PDB entry 1EWQ | X-ray diffraction, 2.20 A resolution | chains C and A of the 4 polymer chains in the assembly

# Chain C
Molecule: 23-nt DNA strand
Sequence (23 nucleotides; numbered 1901 to 1923; the number before each row is that of its first residue):
  1901 GCGACGCTAG CGTGCGGCTC GTC

# Chain A
Molecule: DNA mismatch repair protein muts
Organism: Thermus aquaticus
UniProt: Q56215 (MUTS_THEAQ); numbering as in UniProt (aligned over 1-765)
Chain sequence (765 residues; numbered 1 to 765; the number before each row is that of its first residue):
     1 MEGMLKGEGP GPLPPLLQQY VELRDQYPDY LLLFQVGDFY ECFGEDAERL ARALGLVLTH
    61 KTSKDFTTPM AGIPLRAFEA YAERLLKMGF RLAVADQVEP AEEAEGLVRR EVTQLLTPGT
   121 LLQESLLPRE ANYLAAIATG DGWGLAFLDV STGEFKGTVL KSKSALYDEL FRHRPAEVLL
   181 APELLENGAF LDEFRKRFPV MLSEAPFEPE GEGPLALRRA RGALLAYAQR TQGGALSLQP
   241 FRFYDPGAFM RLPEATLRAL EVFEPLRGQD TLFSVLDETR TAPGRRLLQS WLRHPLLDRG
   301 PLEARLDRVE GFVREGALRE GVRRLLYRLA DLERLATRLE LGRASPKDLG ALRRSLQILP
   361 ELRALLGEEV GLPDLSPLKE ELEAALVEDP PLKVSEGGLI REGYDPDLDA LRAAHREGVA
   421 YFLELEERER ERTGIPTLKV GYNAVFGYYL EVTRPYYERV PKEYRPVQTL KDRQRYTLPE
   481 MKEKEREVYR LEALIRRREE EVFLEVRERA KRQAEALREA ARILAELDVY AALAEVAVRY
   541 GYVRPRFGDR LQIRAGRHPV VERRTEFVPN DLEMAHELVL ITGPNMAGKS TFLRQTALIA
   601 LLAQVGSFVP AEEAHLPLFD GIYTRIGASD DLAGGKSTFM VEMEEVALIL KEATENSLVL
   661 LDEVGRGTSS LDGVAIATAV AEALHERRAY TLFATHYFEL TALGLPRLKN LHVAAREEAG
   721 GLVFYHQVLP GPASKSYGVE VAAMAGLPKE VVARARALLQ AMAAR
Disordered / not traced: 629-634
Modified residues: Mse1, Mse4, Mse70, Mse88, Mse201, Mse250, Mse481, Mse574, Mse586, Mse640, Mse643, Mse744, Mse762 (selenomethionine; parent Met)
Differences from the reference sequence: engineered mutation Mse1 (Met in Q56215), Mse4 (Met in Q56215), Mse70 (Met in Q56215), Mse88 (Met in Q56215), Mse201 (Met in Q56215), Mse250 (Met in Q56215), Mse481 (Met in Q56215), Mse574 (Met in Q56215), Mse586 (Met in Q56215), Mse640 (Met in Q56215), Mse643 (Met in Q56215), Mse744 (Met in Q56215), Mse762 (Met in Q56215)
UniProt features mapped onto this chain:
  - binding site (ATP): Gly583 to Ser590

# Interface between chain C and chain A
Pairs across the interface (22):
  DG1912(C) with Thr59(A), hydrogen bond to the phosphate; Mse70(A), sugar contact
  DT1913(C) with Phe39(A), stacking on the base; Glu41(A), hydrogen bond to the base; Thr59(A), hydrogen bond to the phosphate; Mse70(A), base contact; Gly72(A), base contact
  DG1914(C) with Phe39(A), base contact; Leu56(A), phosphate contact; Val57(A), hydrogen bond to the phosphate; Pro74(A), sugar contact; Tyr81(A), phosphate contact
  DC1918(C) with Tyr442(A), phosphate contact
  DT1919(C) with Asn443(A), phosphate contact; Gln468(A), phosphate contact; Leu470(A), phosphate contact; Arg473(A), sugar contact; Arg475(A), salt bridge to the phosphate
  DC1920(C) with Leu470(A), phosphate contact; Lys471(A), hydrogen bond to the phosphate; Arg473(A), salt bridge to the phosphate
  DG1921(C) with Lys471(A), salt bridge to the phosphate
Interface residues without a listed pair, chain C (8 interface residues in all): DC1915
Interface residues without a listed pair, chain A (20 interface residues in all): His60, Ala71, Arg76, Asp472

# In short
8 residues of chain C face 20 of chain A across their interface, with 5 hydrogen bonds, 3 salt bridges and 1
aromatic stacking contact. Polar contacts include DT1913(C)-Glu41(A), DG1912(C)-Thr59(A) and
DT1913(C)-Thr59(A). From UniProt: 8 ATP-binding residues on chain A.
Chain C is a 23-nt DNA strand and chain A is DNA mismatch repair protein muts (Thermus aquaticus); the
structure, Crystal structure taq muts complexed with a heteroduplex DNA at 2.2 A resolution, was determined by
X-ray diffraction (same publication as 1EWR).
